PDB entry 8E9H | electron microscopy, 2.70 A resolution | chains J and K of the 15 polymer chains in the assembly

Chain J:
Molecule: NADH-quinone oxidoreductase subunit J
Organism: Mycolicibacterium smegmatis MC2 155
Notes: EC 7.1.1.-
Reference sequence: A0QU27 (A0QU27_MYCS2); numbering as in UniProt (aligned over 1-252)
Amino-acid sequence (252 residues; each row starts with the number of its first residue):
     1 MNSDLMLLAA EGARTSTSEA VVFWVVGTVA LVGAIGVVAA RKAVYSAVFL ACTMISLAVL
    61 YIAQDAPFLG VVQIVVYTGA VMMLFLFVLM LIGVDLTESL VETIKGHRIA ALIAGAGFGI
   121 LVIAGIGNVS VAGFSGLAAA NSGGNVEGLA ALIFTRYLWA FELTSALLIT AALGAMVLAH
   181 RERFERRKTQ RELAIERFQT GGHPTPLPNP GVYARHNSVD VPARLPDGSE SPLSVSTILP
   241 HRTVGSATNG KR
Unresolved in the structure: 1-12, 244-252

Chain K:
Molecule: NADH-quinone oxidoreductase subunit K
Organism: Mycolicibacterium smegmatis MC2 155
Reference sequence: A0QU26 (NUOK_MYCS2); residue numbers follow UniProt; this construct covers 1-99
Amino-acid sequence (99 residues; each row starts with the number of its first residue):
     1 MNPDNYLYLS ALLFTIGAAG VLLRRNAIVM FMCVELMLNA ANLAFVNFSR MHGQLDGQVV
    61 AFFTMVVAAC EVVVGLAIIM AIFRTRRSAS VDDANLLKH

Interface between chain J and chain K:
Contacting residue pairs (145; chain J residue first):
  Ala-13(J) with Asn-2(K), hydrogen bond (backbone-side chain); Pro-3(K)
  Arg-14(J) with Met-1(K)
  Thr-15(J) with Met-1(K), hydrogen bond (backbone-backbone); Pro-3(K)
  Glu-19(J) with Tyr-6(K), hydrogen bond; Arg-50(K), salt bridge
  Ala-20(J) with Met-1(K), hydrophobic
  Phe-23(J) with Met-1(K), hydrophobic; Asn-5(K); Tyr-6(K), hydrophobic; Leu-9(K), hydrophobic
  Trp-24(J) with Asn-5(K)
  Gly-27(J) with Leu-9(K)
  Ala-30(J) with Leu-13(K)
  Leu-31(J) with Leu-12(K), hydrophobic; Ile-16(K), hydrophobic
  Ala-34(J) with Leu-13(K), hydrophobic; Ile-16(K); Leu-36(K), hydrophobic
  Val-37(J) with Arg-24(K), hydrogen bond (backbone-side chain); Val-29(K); Met-32(K), hydrophobic; Leu-36(K), hydrophobic
  Val-38(J) with Ile-16(K), hydrophobic; Gly-20(K); Arg-24(K), hydrogen bond (backbone-side chain)
  Ala-40(J) with Arg-24(K), hydrogen bond (backbone-side chain)
  Ser-46(J) with Met-32(K), hydrogen bond
  Ala-47(J) with Met-32(K), hydrophobic
  Leu-50(J) with Met-32(K); Leu-36(K), hydrophobic
  Thr-53(J) with Leu-36(K)
  Met-54(J) with Asn-39(K), hydrogen bond
  Leu-57(J) with Leu-13(K), hydrophobic; Asn-39(K); Leu-43(K), hydrophobic
  Leu-60(J) with Leu-9(K), hydrophobic
  Tyr-61(J) with Asn-39(K), hydrogen bond (side chain-backbone); Asn-42(K); Leu-43(K), hydrogen bond (side chain-backbone); Val-46(K), hydrophobic
  Ala-63(J) with Arg-50(K)
  Gln-64(J) with Tyr-6(K); Leu-43(K); Val-46(K); Asn-47(K), hydrogen bond; Arg-50(K)
  Asp-65(J) with Arg-50(K), salt bridge; Gln-58(K), hydrogen bond (backbone-side chain)
  Ala-66(J) with Gln-58(K)
  Phe-68(J) with Phe-62(K), hydrophobic
  Leu-69(J) with Val-46(K), hydrophobic; Gln-58(K); Ala-61(K), hydrophobic; Phe-62(K)
  Val-72(J) with Phe-62(K), hydrophobic; Met-65(K)
  Gln-73(J) with Asn-39(K), hydrogen bond; Met-65(K)
  Val-76(J) with Met-65(K), hydrophobic
  Tyr-77(J) with Asn-39(K), hydrogen bond; Met-65(K), hydrophobic; Ala-68(K)
  Leu-84(J) with Ile-28(K), hydrophobic
  Phe-87(J) with Leu-76(K), hydrophobic; Met-80(K), hydrophobic
  Val-88(J) with Ile-28(K), hydrophobic; Met-32(K), hydrophobic
  Met-90(J) with Met-80(K), hydrophobic
  Leu-91(J) with Ile-28(K), hydrophobic; Ile-79(K), hydrophobic; Met-80(K), hydrophobic; Phe-83(K)
  Ile-92(J) with Asn-26(K); Ile-28(K), hydrophobic
  Ser-99(J) with Arg-25(K), hydrogen bond
  Leu-100(J) with Arg-24(K); Arg-25(K)
  Val-101(J) with Arg-25(K), hydrogen bond (backbone-side chain)
  Thr-103(J) with Arg-25(K), hydrogen bond; Asp-92(K), hydrogen bond
  His-107(J) with Leu-22(K), hydrogen bond (side chain-backbone)
  Arg-108(J) with Leu-23(K)
  Ala-111(J) with Leu-22(K), hydrophobic; Leu-23(K), hydrophobic
  Gly-115(J) with Thr-15(K)
  Phe-118(J) with Phe-14(K), hydrophobic; Thr-15(K)
  Gly-119(J) with Thr-15(K)
  Val-122(J) with Ala-11(K), hydrophobic
  Ile-123(J) with Ala-11(K), hydrophobic
  Ile-126(J) with Leu-7(K), hydrophobic; Tyr-8(K), hydrophobic
  Gly-127(J) with Asp-4(K); Tyr-8(K), hydrogen bond (backbone-side chain)
  Asn-128(J) with Asp-4(K); Tyr-8(K)
  Val-129(J) with Asp-4(K), hydrogen bond (backbone-side chain); Leu-7(K), hydrophobic; Met-51(K), hydrophobic
  Ser-130(J) with Asn-2(K), hydrogen bond; Pro-3(K); Asp-4(K), hydrogen bond
  Gly-133(J) with Met-51(K)
  Phe-134(J) with Pro-3(K), hydrophobic; Arg-50(K); Met-51(K), hydrophobic
  Ser-135(J) with Arg-50(K); Met-51(K), hydrogen bond (backbone-backbone); Gly-53(K)
  Leu-137(J) with Ser-49(K); Gly-53(K); Gln-54(K); Gln-58(K)
  Ala-140(J) with Gly-53(K); Leu-55(K), hydrophobic
  Asn-141(J) with Leu-55(K)
  Asn-145(J) with Leu-55(K); Gln-58(K), hydrogen bond
  Gly-148(J) with Leu-55(K)
  Leu-149(J) with Leu-55(K); Gln-58(K); Val-59(K), hydrophobic
  Leu-152(J) with Leu-55(K); Asp-56(K); Val-59(K), hydrophobic
  Ile-153(J) with Val-59(K), hydrophobic
  Tyr-157(J) with Asp-56(K), hydrogen bond; Val-59(K), hydrophobic; Phe-63(K)
  Ala-160(J) with Phe-63(K)
  Phe-161(J) with Phe-63(K)
  Thr-164(J) with Phe-63(K); Val-66(K)
  Leu-167(J) with Val-67(K), hydrophobic; Cys-70(K), hydrophobic
  Leu-168(J) with Cys-70(K)
  Ala-171(J) with Val-73(K), hydrophobic
  Gly-174(J) with Ala-77(K)
  Ala-175(J) with Ala-77(K), hydrophobic
  Leu-178(J) with Ala-77(K); Ile-78(K), hydrophobic; Ala-81(K)
  Arg-181(J) with Arg-84(K)
Interface residues without a listed pair, chain J (86 interface residues in all): Ile-35, Ala-39, Arg-41, Ala-43, Glu-98, Ile-104, Leu-112, Gly-136, Ala-179
Interface residues without a listed pair, chain K (64 interface residues in all): Phe-31, Cys-33, Glu-35, His-52, Val-72, Val-74, Ala-89

Summary:
86 residues of chain J and 64 residues of chain K are in contact, with 26 hydrogen bonds and 2 salt bridges.
Polar contacts include Glu-19(J)/Arg-50(K), Asp-65(J)/Arg-50(K) and Ala-13(J)/Asn-2(K).
Chain J is NADH-quinone oxidoreductase subunit J and chain K is NADH-quinone oxidoreductase subunit K, both
from Mycolicibacterium smegmatis MC2 155; the structure, Mycobacterial respiratory complex I, fully-inserted
quinone, was determined by electron microscopy, deposited together with 8E9G and 8E9I.
